9D3I - chains A and B of the 10 polymer chains in the assembly; structure by electron microscopy, 3.11 A resolution.

Chain A:
Name: Proteasome subunit alpha type-1
Organism: Saccharomyces cerevisiae
Reference sequence: P21243 (PSA1_YEAST); numbering as in UniProt (aligned over 1-252)
Amino-acid sequence (252 residues; row label = number of the first residue in the row):
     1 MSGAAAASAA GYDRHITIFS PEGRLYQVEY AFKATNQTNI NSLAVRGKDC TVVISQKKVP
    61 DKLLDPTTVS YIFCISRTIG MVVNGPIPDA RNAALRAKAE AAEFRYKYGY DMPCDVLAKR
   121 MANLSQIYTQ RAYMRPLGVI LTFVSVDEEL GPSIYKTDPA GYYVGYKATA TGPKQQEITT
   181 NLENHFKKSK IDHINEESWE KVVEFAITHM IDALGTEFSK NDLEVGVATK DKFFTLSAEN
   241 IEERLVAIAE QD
Not modelled in the structure: 1-10

Chain B:
Name: Proteasome subunit alpha type-2
Organism: Saccharomyces cerevisiae
Reference sequence: P23639 (PSA2_YEAST); numbering as in UniProt (aligned over 1-250)
Amino-acid sequence (250 residues; each row starts with the number of its first residue):
     1 MTDRYSFSLT TFSPSGKLGQ IDYALTAVKQ GVTSLGIKAT NGVVIATEKK SSSPLAMSET
    61 LSKVSLLTPD IGAVYSGMGP DYRVLVDKSR KVAHTSYKRI YGEYPPTKLL VSEVAKIMQE
   121 ATQSGGVRPF GVSLLIAGHD EFNGFSLYQV DPSGSYFPWK ATAIGKGSVA AKTFLEKRWN
   181 DELELEDAIH IALLTLKESV EGEFNGDTIE LAIIGDENPD LLGYTGIPTD KGPRFRKLTS
   241 QEINDRLEAL
Not modelled in the structure: 1-3
UniProt features mapped onto this chain:
  - cross-link: Lys-108 (Glycyl lysine isopeptide (Lys-Gly) (interchain with G-Cter in ubiquitin))

Interface between chain A and chain B:
Residue-residue contacts - 53 pairs, chain A then chain B:
  Ile-18(A) / Leu-9(B)  hydrophobic
  Ile-18(A) / Gln-20(B)
  Phe-19(A) / Gln-20(B)  hydrogen bond (backbone-side chain)
  Phe-19(A) / Tyr-23(B)
  Phe-19(A) / Ala-24(B)  hydrophobic
  Phe-19(A) / Met-78(B)  hydrophobic
  Phe-19(A) / Arg-128(B)
  Phe-19(A) / Pro-129(B)
  Phe-19(A) / Gly-131(B)
  Ser-20(A) / Tyr-23(B)
  Pro-21(A) / Tyr-23(B)  hydrophobic
  Glu-22(A) / Gln-30(B)
  Gly-23(A) / Tyr-23(B)
  Gly-23(A) / Ala-27(B)
  Leu-25(A) / Arg-128(B)
  Lys-119(A) / Asp-87(B)  salt bridge
  Ala-122(A) / Arg-83(B)  hydrogen bond (backbone-side chain)
  Asn-123(A) / Arg-83(B)  hydrogen bond
  Gln-126(A) / Pro-80(B)
  Gln-126(A) / Asp-81(B)
  Gln-126(A) / Val-84(B)
  Thr-129(A) / Arg-128(B)  hydrogen bond (backbone-side chain)
  Gln-130(A) / Arg-128(B)  hydrogen bond (side chain-backbone)
  Arg-131(A) / Gly-126(B)
  Arg-131(A) / Val-127(B)
  Ala-132(A) / Gly-126(B)  hydrogen bond (backbone-backbone)
  Tyr-133(A) / Arg-4(B)  hydrogen bond (side chain-backbone)
  Tyr-133(A) / Phe-7(B)
  Tyr-155(A) / Thr-60(B)
  Ala-160(A) / Pro-80(B)
  Gly-161(A) / Pro-80(B)
  Gly-161(A) / Arg-83(B)  hydrogen bond (backbone-side chain)
  Tyr-162(A) / Ser-52(B)  hydrogen bond
  Tyr-162(A) / Leu-61(B)
  Tyr-162(A) / Pro-80(B)
  Tyr-163(A) / Arg-83(B)
  Val-164(A) / Thr-60(B)
  Val-164(A) / Leu-61(B)  hydrophobic
  Gly-165(A) / Ala-56(B)
  Gly-165(A) / Met-57(B)  hydrogen bond (backbone-backbone)
  Gly-165(A) / Thr-60(B)  hydrogen bond (backbone-side chain)
  Tyr-166(A) / Ser-52(B)
  Tyr-166(A) / Leu-55(B)
  Tyr-166(A) / Ala-56(B)
  Lys-167(A) / Pro-54(B)
  Lys-167(A) / Leu-55(B)  hydrogen bond (backbone-backbone)
  Lys-167(A) / Met-57(B)
  Ala-168(A) / Leu-55(B)
  Thr-179(A) / Leu-55(B)
  Leu-182(A) / Leu-55(B)  hydrophobic
  Glu-183(A) / Pro-54(B)
  Glu-183(A) / Leu-55(B)
  Phe-186(A) / Leu-55(B)  hydrophobic
Also at the interface, not in a pair above, chain A (33 interface residues in all): Ile-16, Thr-17, Arg-46
Also at the interface, not in a pair above, chain B (29 interface residues in all): Thr-26, Ser-53, Phe-130

Summary:
Chain A and chain B form an interface of 33 and 29 residues respectively; the contacts include 12 hydrogen
bonds and 1 salt bridge. Polar contacts include Lys-119(A)/Asp-87(B), Phe-19(A)/Gln-20(B) and
Ala-122(A)/Arg-83(B).
Chain A is Proteasome subunit alpha type-1 and chain B is Proteasome subunit alpha type-2, both from
Saccharomyces cerevisiae; the structure, Proteasome core particle assembly intermediate 5-alpha/4-beta/Ump1
purified from Saccharomyces cerevisiae, was determined by electron microscopy.
